PDB entry 6IY2 | electron microscopy, 3.47 A resolution | chains G and I of the 11 polymer chains in the assembly

Chain G:
Protein: Histone H2A
From: Xenopus laevis
Reference sequence: Q6AZJ8 (Q6AZJ8_XENLA); residues 9-121 here correspond to UniProt positions 10-122 (UniProt number = residue number + 1)
Amino-acid sequence (113 residues; numbered 9 to 121; the number before each row is that of its first residue):
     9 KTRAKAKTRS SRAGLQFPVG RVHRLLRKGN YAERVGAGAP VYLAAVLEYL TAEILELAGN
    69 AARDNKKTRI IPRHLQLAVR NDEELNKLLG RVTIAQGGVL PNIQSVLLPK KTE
Not modelled in the structure: 120-121

Chain I:
Molecule: 147-nt DNA strand
Sequence (147 nucleotides; each row starts with the number of its first residue):
     1 ATCAAAACTG TGCCGCAGTC GGCCGACCTG AGGGTCGCCG GGGTCTGCGG GGGGACCCTC
    61 TGGAAAGTGA AGGATAAGTG ACGAGCGGAG ACGGGATGGC GAACAGACAC AAACACACAA
   121 GAGGTGAATG TTAGGACTGT TGCAGAT

Chain G / chain I interface:
Residue-residue contacts (14; chain G residue first):
  Arg11(G) - DG33(I)  phosphate contact
  Ala12(G) - DG32(I)  sugar contact
  Lys13(G) - DG30(I)  base contact
  Lys13(G) - DA31(I)  base contact
  Ala14(G) - DA31(I)  phosphate contact
  Ala14(G) - DG32(I)  phosphate contact
  Lys15(G) - DG32(I)  phosphate contact
  Thr16(G) - DA31(I)  phosphate contact
  Arg17(G) - DA31(I)  hydrogen bond to the phosphate
  Arg20(G) - DG32(I)  salt bridge to the phosphate
  Arg29(G) - DG30(I)  phosphate contact
  Arg32(G) - DG30(I)  salt bridge to the phosphate
  Arg42(G) - DC39(I)  sugar contact
  Arg77(G) - DT19(I)  sugar contact
Also at the interface, not in a pair above, chain G (13 interface residues in all): Gly28

Summary:
13 residues of chain G face 6 of chain I across their interface; the contacts include 1 hydrogen bond and 2
salt bridges. Polar contacts include Arg17(G)-DA31(I), Arg20(G)-DG32(I) and Arg32(G)-DG30(I).
Here chain G is Histone H2A (Xenopus laevis) and chain I is a 147-nt DNA strand. Entry 6IY2 (Structure of
Snf2-MMTV-A nucleosome complex at shl2 in ADP state) was determined by electron microscopy, deposited together
with 5Z3U, 5Z3V, 5Z3L, 5Z3O and 6IY3.
